Entry 6WJA (X-ray diffraction, 2.09 A resolution); this record covers chains A and B.

[Chain A (and B)]
Molecule: NAD-dependent epimerase/dehydratase family protein
Organism: Pseudomonas protegens
Notes: chain B of this document is another copy of the same molecule, construct and numbering; everything in this record applies to it too
UniProt: Q4KCF6 (Q4KCF6_PSEF5); residue numbers follow UniProt; this construct covers 1-310
Sequence (310 residues; numbered 1 to 310; the number before each row is that of its first residue):
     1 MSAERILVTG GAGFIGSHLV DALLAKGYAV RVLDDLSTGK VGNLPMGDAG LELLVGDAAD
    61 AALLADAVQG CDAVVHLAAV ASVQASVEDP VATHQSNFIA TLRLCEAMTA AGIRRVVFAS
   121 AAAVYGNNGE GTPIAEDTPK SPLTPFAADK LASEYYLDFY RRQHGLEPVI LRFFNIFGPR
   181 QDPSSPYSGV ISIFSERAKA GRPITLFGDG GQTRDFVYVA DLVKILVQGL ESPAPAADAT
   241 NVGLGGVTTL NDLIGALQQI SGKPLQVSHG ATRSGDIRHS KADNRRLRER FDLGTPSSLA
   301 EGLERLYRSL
Unresolved in the structure: 1-3 (chain B: 1-2)
Sequence notes: engineered mutation Ala121 (Ser in Q4KCF6), Phe146 (Tyr in Q4KCF6), Ser232 (Cys in Q4KCF6)
Ligand contacts:
  - NAD (nicotinamide-adenine-dinucleotide): Gly10, Ala12, Gly13, Phe14, Ile15, Gly16, Leu33, Asp34, Asp35, Leu36, Ser37, Thr38, Gly39, Gly56, Asp57, Ala58, Leu77, Ala78, Ala79, Val80, Ala81, Ser96, Ala119, Ser120, Ala121, Phe146, Lys150, Phe173, Phe174, Asn175, Ile176, Gln181
  - uridine-diphosphate-N-acetylgalactosamine (UD2): Val83, Ala123, Asn175, Pro186, Tyr187, Ser188, Gly189, Val190, Ile193, Phe194, Thr205, Leu206, Phe207, Gln212, Arg214, Leu250, Arg273, Asp276, Ile277
From the paper describing this entry:
  - binding site for uridine-diphosphate-N-acetylgalactosamine: Gly189
  - mutagenesis - S121A/Y146F/C232S: abolished catalytic activity

[How chain A and chain B interact]
Residue-residue contacts (38; chain A residue first):
  Val87(A) - Phe159(B)
  Val87(A) - Gln163(B)
  Pro90(A) - Leu102(B)  hydrophobic
  Pro90(A) - Tyr160(B)
  Val91(A) - Leu102(B)  hydrophobic
  Val91(A) - Arg103(B)
  Val91(A) - Glu106(B)
  His94(A) - His94(B)  hydrogen bond
  His94(A) - Phe98(B)
  His94(A) - Ile99(B)
  His94(A) - Tyr156(B)
  Phe98(A) - His94(B)
  Ile99(A) - His94(B)
  Leu102(A) - Val91(B)  hydrophobic
  Arg103(A) - Val91(B)
  Glu106(A) - Val91(B)
  Pro142(A) - Tyr155(B)  hydrophobic
  Leu143(A) - Phe159(B)
  Leu143(A) - Arg162(B)  hydrogen bond (backbone-side chain)
  Pro145(A) - Tyr156(B)  hydrogen bond (backbone-side chain)
  Pro145(A) - Phe159(B)
  Ala148(A) - Tyr155(B)  hydrophobic
  Ala148(A) - Tyr156(B)  hydrophobic
  Asp149(A) - Tyr156(B)  hydrogen bond
  Leu151(A) - Tyr155(B)  hydrophobic
  Tyr155(A) - Pro142(B)  hydrophobic
  Tyr155(A) - Ala148(B)  hydrophobic
  Tyr155(A) - Leu151(B)  hydrophobic
  Tyr156(A) - His94(B)
  Tyr156(A) - Pro145(B)  hydrogen bond (side chain-backbone)
  Tyr156(A) - Ala148(B)  hydrophobic
  Tyr156(A) - Asp149(B)  hydrogen bond
  Phe159(A) - Val87(B)
  Phe159(A) - Leu143(B)
  Phe159(A) - Pro145(B)
  Tyr160(A) - Pro90(B)
  Arg162(A) - Leu143(B)  hydrogen bond (side chain-backbone)
  Gln163(A) - Val87(B)
Interface residues without a listed pair, chain A (23 interface residues in all): Lys140, Thr144
Interface residues without a listed pair, chain B (23 interface residues in all): Lys140, Thr144

[Overview]
The chain A/chain B interface involves 23 residues from each chain, with 7 hydrogen bonds. Among the polar
pairs are His94(A)-His94(B), Leu143(A)-Arg162(B) and Pro145(A)-Tyr156(B). Bound to chain A: NAD and
uridine-diphosphate-N-acetylgalactosamine. The paper reports a binding site for
uridine-diphosphate-N-acetylgalactosamine at Gly189(A); S121A/Y146F/C232S of chain A abolish catalytic
activity.
Chain A and chain B are both NAD-dependent epimerase/dehydratase family protein (Pseudomonas protegens); the
structure, UDP-GlcNAc C4-epimerase mutant S121A/Y146F from Pseudomonas protegens in complex with UDP-GalNAc,
was determined by X-ray diffraction together with 6WJ9 and 6WJB from the same study.
